PDB entry 2BA0 | X-ray diffraction, 2.70 A resolution | chains A and I of the 9 polymer chains in the assembly

# Chain A
Protein: Archaeal exosome RNA binding protein RRP4
Source organism: Archaeoglobus fulgidus
UniProt: O29758 (ECR1_ARCFU); residues 1-223 here = UniProt positions 1-223
Sequence (229 residues; row label = number of the first residue in the row):
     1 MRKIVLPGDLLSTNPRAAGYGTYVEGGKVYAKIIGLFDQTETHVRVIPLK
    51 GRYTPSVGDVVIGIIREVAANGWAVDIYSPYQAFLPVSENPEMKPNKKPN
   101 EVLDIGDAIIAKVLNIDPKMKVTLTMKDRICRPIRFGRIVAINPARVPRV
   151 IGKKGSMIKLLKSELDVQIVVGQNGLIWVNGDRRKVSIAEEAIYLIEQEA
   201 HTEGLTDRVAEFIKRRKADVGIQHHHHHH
Not modelled in the structure: 1, 220-229
Construct notes: expression tag (224-229)

# Chain I
Protein: Archaeal exosome RNA binding protein RRP42
Source organism: Archaeoglobus fulgidus
Notes: EC 3.1.13.-
UniProt: O29756 (ECX2_ARCFU); residue numbers follow UniProt; this construct covers 1-259
Sequence (259 residues; numbered 1 to 259; the number before each row is that of its first residue):
     1 MPEDILVDIKRDYVLSKLRDNERIDGRGFDEFRKVEIIPNVIEKAEGSAL
    51 VKLGDTQVVVGVKMQPGEPYPDTPDRGVIIVNAELVPLASPTFEPGPPDE
   101 NSIELARVVDRGIRESEAVDLSKLVIEEGEKVWIVFVDIHALDDDGNLLD
   151 ASALAAIAALMNTKVPAERFDLGEDYLLPVRDLPVSVTSLIVGNKYLVDP
   201 SREEMSVGDTTLTITTDKDDNVVAMQKSGGYLLDEKLFDELLDVSINCAR
   251 KLREKFKEI
Not modelled in the structure: 1-2, 96-97, 258-259

# Interface between chain A and chain I
Contacting residue pairs (9):
  Tyr78(A) - Glu3(I)
  Arg138(A) - Ser16(I)
  Ile139(A) - Ile9(I)  hydrophobic
  Ala141(A) - Ile9(I)  hydrophobic
  Glu191(A) - Tyr13(I)
  Glu191(A) - Lys17(I)  salt bridge
  Tyr194(A) - Lys10(I)
  Tyr194(A) - Tyr13(I)  hydrophobic
  Arg216(A) - Glu22(I)  salt bridge
Also at the interface, not in a pair above, chain A (10 interface residues in all): Ile64, Leu176, Glu190
Also at the interface, not in a pair above, chain I (9 interface residues in all): Ile5, Leu6

# Summary
10 residues of chain A and 9 residues of chain I are in contact, with 2 salt bridges. Among the polar pairs
are Glu191(A)-Lys17(I) and Arg216(A)-Glu22(I).
Here chain A is Archaeal exosome RNA binding protein RRP4 and chain I is Archaeal exosome RNA binding protein
RRP42, both from Archaeoglobus fulgidus. Entry 2BA0 (Archaeal exosome core) was determined by X-ray
diffraction (same publication as 2BA1).
